PDB entry 7N4K | X-ray diffraction, 1.85 A resolution | chains C and D of the 5 polymer chains in the assembly

# Chain C
Name: Peptide from Polymerase acidic protein
UniProt: O89752 (PA_I97A1); residues 1-10 here correspond to UniProt positions 224-233 (UniProt number = residue number + 223)
Chain sequence (10 residues; each row starts with the number of its first residue):
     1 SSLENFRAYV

# Chain D
Name: Fusion protein of T cell receptor alpha variable 21-DV12 and T-cell receptor, sp3.4 alpha chain
From: Mus musculus
UniProt: chimeric construct of A0A075B6C4, K7N5N2: residues 3-106 from A0A075B6C4 (A0A075B6C4_MOUSE) positions 20-107 (offset varies); residues 128-217 from K7N5N2 positions 115-204 (UniProt number = residue number - 13)
Chain sequence (199 residues; each row starts with the number of its first residue; note: 19 numbers in that range are skipped by the numbering (no residue carries them; nothing is unmodelled there); a row labelled like 84A-84C holds insertion residues (84A, then the next letters in order)):
     3 KTTQ
     8 PDSMESTEGETVHLPCSHATISGNEY
    39 IYWYRQVPLQGPEYVTHGLQQ
    66 NTTNS
    78 MAFLAIA
84A-84C SDR
    85 KSSTLILPHVSLRDAAVYHCILSGGSNYKLTFGKGTLLTVTPNIQNPDPA
   135 VYQLRDSKSSDKSVCLFTDFDSQTNVSQSKDSDVYITDKCVLDMRSMDFK
   185 SNSAVAWSNKSDFACANAFNNSIIPEDTFFPSP
Differences from the reference sequence: linker (107-127)
Disulfide bonds: Cys-23/Cys-104, Cys-149/Cys-199
Bound ions: Na+ near Gln-58 (its only coordinating residue here)

# Interface between chain C and chain D
Contacting residue pairs - 14 pairs, chain C then chain D:
  Glu-4(C) / Ser-110(D)  hydrogen bond (backbone-side chain)
  Asn-5(C) / Ser-110(D)  hydrogen bond (backbone-side chain)
  Phe-6(C) / Tyr-33(D)
  Phe-6(C) / Gly-109(D)
  Arg-7(C) / Tyr-33(D)
  Arg-7(C) / Tyr-40(D)  hydrogen bond
  Arg-7(C) / Ser-107(D)  hydrogen bond
  Arg-7(C) / Gly-108(D)  hydrogen bond (side chain-backbone)
  Arg-7(C) / Gly-109(D)  hydrogen bond (backbone-backbone)
  Arg-7(C) / Ser-110(D)
  Arg-7(C) / Asn-111(D)  hydrogen bond (side chain-backbone)
  Arg-7(C) / Tyr-112(D)  hydrogen bond (backbone-side chain)
  Ala-8(C) / Tyr-112(D)
  Tyr-9(C) / Tyr-112(D)

# Summary
6 residues of chain C and 8 residues of chain D are in contact; the contacts include 8 hydrogen bonds. Among
the polar pairs are Glu-4(C)/Ser-110(D), Asn-5(C)/Ser-110(D) and Arg-7(C)/Tyr-40(D).
Here chain C is Peptide from Polymerase acidic protein and chain D is Fusion protein of T cell receptor alpha
variable 21-DV12 and T-cell receptor, sp3.4 alpha chain (Mus musculus). Entry 7N4K (6218 TCR in complex with
H2-Db PA 224) was determined by X-ray diffraction (same publication as 7N5C, 7N5P and 7N5Q).
